PDB entry 7QV9 | electron microscopy, 3.50 A resolution | chains B and D of the 14 polymer chains in the assembly

Chain B:
Protein: DNA-directed RNA polymerase subunit alpha
Source organism: Escherichia coli K-12
Notes: EC 2.7.7.6
Reference sequence: P0A7Z4 (RPOA_ECOLI); residue numbers follow UniProt; this construct covers 1-329
Sequence (329 residues; row label = number of the first residue in the row):
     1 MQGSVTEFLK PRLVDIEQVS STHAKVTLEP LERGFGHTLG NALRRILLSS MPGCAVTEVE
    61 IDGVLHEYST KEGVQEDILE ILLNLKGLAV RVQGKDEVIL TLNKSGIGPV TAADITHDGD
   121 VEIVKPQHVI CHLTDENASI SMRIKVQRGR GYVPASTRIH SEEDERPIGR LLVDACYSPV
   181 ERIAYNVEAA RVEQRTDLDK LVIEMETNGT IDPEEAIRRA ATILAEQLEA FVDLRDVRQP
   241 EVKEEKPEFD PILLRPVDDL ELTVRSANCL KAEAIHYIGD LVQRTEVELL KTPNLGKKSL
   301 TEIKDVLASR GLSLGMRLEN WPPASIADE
Unresolved in the structure: 1-3, 160-171, 239-329
Curated features (UniProtKB/Swiss-Prot):
  - region: Glu162 to Glu165 (Required for interaction with Crp at class II promoters)
  - modified residue: Arg265 (ADP-ribosylarginine), Lys297 (N6-acetyllysine), Lys298 (N6-acetyllysine)
  - mutagenesis: Arg45 (R45C: In rpoA112; temperature-sensitive, blocks RNA polymerase assembly), Glu162 to Glu165 (5-fold decrease in CRP-class II promoter-dependent transcription), Glu165 (E165K: 5-fold decrease in CRP-class II promoter-dependent transcription), Arg191 (R191C: In rpoA101; temperature-sensitive)

Chain D:
Protein: DNA-directed RNA polymerase subunit beta'
Source organism: Escherichia coli K-12
Notes: EC 2.7.7.6
Reference sequence: P0A8T7 (RPOC_ECOLI); numbering as in UniProt (aligned over 1-1407)
Sequence (1407 residues; numbered 1 to 1407; the number before each row is that of its first residue):
     1 MKDLLKFLKA QTKTEEFDAI KIALASPDMI RSWSFGEVKK PETINYRTFK PERDGLFCAR
    61 IFGPVKDYEC LCGKYKRLKH RGVICEKCGV EVTQTKVRRE RMGHIELASP TAHIWFLKSL
   121 PSRIGLLLDM PLRDIERVLY FESYVVIEGG MTNLERQQIL TEEQYLDALE EFGDEFDAKM
   181 GAEAIQALLK SMDLEQECEQ LREELNETNS ETKRKKLTKR IKLLEAFVQS GNKPEWMILT
   241 VLPVLPPDLR PLVPLDGGRF ATSDLNDLYR RVINRNNRLK RLLDLAAPDI IVRNEKRMLQ
   301 EAVDALLDNG RRGRAITGSN KRPLKSLADM IKGKQGRFRQ NLLGKRVDYS GRSVITVGPY
   361 LRLHQCGLPK KMALELFKPF IYGKLELRGL ATTIKAAKKM VEREEAVVWD ILDEVIREHP
   421 VLLNRAPTLH RLGIQAFEPV LIEGKAIQLH PLVCAAYNAD FDGDQMAVHV PLTLEAQLEA
   481 RALMMSTNNI LSPANGEPII VPSQDVVLGL YYMTRDCVNA KGEGMVLTGP KEAERLYRSG
   541 LASLHARVKV RITEYEKDAN GELVAKTSLK DTTVGRAILW MIVPKGLPYS IVNQALGKKA
   601 ISKMLNTCYR ILGLKPTVIF ADQIMYTGFA YAARSGASVG IDDMVIPEKK HEIISEAEAE
   661 VAEIQEQFQS GLVTAGERYN KVIDIWAAAN DRVSKAMMDN LQTETVINRD GQEEKQVSFN
   721 SIYMMADSGA RGSAAQIRQL AGMRGLMAKP DGSIIETPIT ANFREGLNVL QYFISTHGAR
   781 KGLADTALKT ANSGYLTRRL VDVAQDLVVT EDDCGTHEGI MMTPVIEGGD VKEPLRDRVL
   841 GRVTAEDVLK PGTADILVPR NTLLHEQWCD LLEENSVDAV KVRSVVSCDT DFGVCAHCYG
   901 RDLARGHIIN KGEAIGVIAA QSIGEPGTQL TMRTFHIGGA ASRAAAESSI QVKNKGSIKL
   961 SNVKSVVNSS GKLVITSRNT ELKLIDEFGR TKESYKVPYG AVLAKGDGEQ VAGGETVANW
  1021 DPHTMPVITE VSGFVRFTDM IDGQTITRQT DELTGLSSLV VLDSAERTAG GKDLRPALKI
  1081 VDAQGNDVLI PGTDMPAQYF LPGKAIVQLE DGVQISSGDT LARIPQESGG TKDITGGLPR
  1141 VADLFEARRP KEPAILAEIS GIVSFGKETK GKRRLVITPV DGSDPYEEMI PKWRQLNVFE
  1201 GERVERGDVI SDGPEAPHDI LRLRGVHAVT RYIVNEVQDV YRLQGVKIND KHIEVIVRQM
  1261 LRKATIVNAG SSDFLEGEQV EYSRVKIANR ELEANGKVGA TYSRDLLGIT KASLATESFI
  1321 SAASFQETTR VLTEAAVAGK RDELRGLKEN VIVGRLIPAG TGYAYHQDRM RRRAAGEAPA
  1381 APQVTAEDAS ASLAELLNAG LGGSDNE
Unresolved in the structure: 1, 934-946, 1050-1056, 1068-1074, 1089-1096, 1127-1132, 1377-1407
Curated features (UniProtKB/Swiss-Prot):
  - binding site (Zn(2+)): Cys70, Cys72, Cys85, Cys88, Cys814, Cys888, Cys895, Cys898
  - binding site (Mg(2+)): Asp460, Asp462, Asp464
  - modified residue: Lys983 (N6-acetyllysine)
  - mutagenesis: Gln504 (Q504P: Resistant to antibiotics salinamide A and B), Asn690 (N690D: Resistant to antibiotics salinamide A and B), Met697 (M697V: Resistant to antibiotics salinamide A and B), Ala735 (A735T: Resistant to antibiotics salinamide A and B), Arg738 (R738C/H/P/S: Resistant to antibiotics salinamide A and B), Ala748 (A748E: Resistant to antibiotics salinamide A and B), Pro758 (P758S/T: Resistant to antibiotics salinamide A and B), Phe763 (F763C: Resistant to antibiotics salinamide A and B), Ser775 (S775A: Resistant to antibiotics salinamide A and B), Ala779 (A779T/V: Resistant to antibiotics salinamide A and B), Arg780 (R780C: Resistant to antibiotics salinamide A and B), Gly782 (G782A/C: Resistant to antibiotics salinamide A and B), 1 further mutagenesis entry in UniProt

Interface between chain B and chain D:
Residue-residue contacts - 22 pairs, chain B then chain D:
  Arg44(B) - Tyr537(D)
  Leu48(B) - Glu534(D)
  Glu80(B) - Leu569(D)
  Leu83(B) - Leu527(D)
  Leu83(B) - Thr528(D)
  Leu83(B) - Arg551(D)
  Leu83(B) - Leu569(D)  hydrophobic
  Asn84(B) - Arg551(D)  hydrogen bond
  Lys86(B) - Val526(D)  hydrogen bond (side chain-backbone)
  Lys86(B) - Leu527(D)
  Lys86(B) - Lys531(D)
  Tyr152(B) - Lys531(D)
  Tyr152(B) - Arg535(D)
  Pro154(B) - Met525(D)  hydrophobic
  Ser156(B) - Met525(D)
  Ser178(B) - Glu534(D)  hydrogen bond
  Glu181(B) - Pro530(D)
  Glu181(B) - Glu534(D)
  Arg191(B) - Asp413(D)  salt bridge
  Gln194(B) - Trp409(D)
  Thr196(B) - Lys370(D)
  Thr196(B) - Glu443(D)
Other interface residues (no listed pair), chain B (17 interface residues in all): Asp174, Val180, Arg182
Other interface residues (no listed pair), chain D (18 interface residues in all): Asp410, Arg538, Met581

Summary:
17 residues of chain B face 18 of chain D across their interface, with 3 hydrogen bonds and 1 salt bridge.
Polar contacts include Arg191(B)-Asp413(D), Asn84(B)-Arg551(D) and Lys86(B)-Val526(D).
Here chain B is DNA-directed RNA polymerase subunit alpha and chain D is DNA-directed RNA polymerase subunit
beta', both from Escherichia coli K-12. Entry 7QV9 (CryoEM structure of bacterial transcription intermediate
complex mediated by activator PspF) was determined by electron microscopy together with 7QWP and 7QXI from the
same study.
